7Z0X - chains L and R of the 3 polymer chains in the assembly; structure by X-ray diffraction, 1.80 A resolution.

== Chain L ==
Protein: THSC20.HVTR26 Fab light chain
From: Homo sapiens
Notes: antibody fragment or engineered binder
Chain sequence (216 residues; row label = number of the first residue in the row; note: 1 number in that range is skipped by the numbering (no residue carries it; nothing is unmodelled there); a row labelled like 27A-27C holds insertion residues (27A, then the next letters in order)):
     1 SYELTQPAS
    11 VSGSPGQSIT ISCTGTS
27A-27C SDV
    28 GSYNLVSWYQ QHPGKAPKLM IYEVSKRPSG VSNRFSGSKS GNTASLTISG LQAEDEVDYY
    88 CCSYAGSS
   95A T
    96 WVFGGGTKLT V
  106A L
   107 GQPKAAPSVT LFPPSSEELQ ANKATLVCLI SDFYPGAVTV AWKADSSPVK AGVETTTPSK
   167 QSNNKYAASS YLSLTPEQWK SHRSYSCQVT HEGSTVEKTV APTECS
Not modelled in the structure: 212
Disulfide bonds: Cys23-Cys88, Cys134-Cys193

== Chain R ==
Protein: Spike protein S1
From: Severe acute respiratory syndrome coronavirus 2
UniProt: P0DTC2 (SPIKE_SARS2); residue numbers follow UniProt; this construct covers 331-527
Chain sequence (205 residues; numbered 330 to 534; the number before each row is that of its first residue):
   330 QNITNLCPFG EVFNATRFAS VYAWNRKRIS NCVADYSVLY NSASFSTFKC YGVSPTKLND
   390 LCFTNVYADS FVIRGDEVRQ IAPGQTGKIA DYNYKLPDDF TGCVIAWNSN NLDSKVGGNY
   450 NYLYRLFRKS NLKPFERDIS TEIYQAGSTP CNGVEGFNCY FPLQSYGFQP TNGVGYQPYR
   510 VVVLSFELLH APATVCGPGL EVLFQ
Not modelled in the structure: 330-332, 528-534
Construct notes: expression tag (330, 528-534)
UniProt features mapped onto this chain:
  - region: Arg403 to Asp405 (Integrin-binding motif), Asn448 to Phe456 (Immunodominant HLA epitope recognized by the CD8+)
  - glycosylation (N-linked (GlcNAc...) asparagine): Asn331 (complex), Asn343 (complex)
Disulfide bonds: Cys336-Cys361, Cys379-Cys432, Cys391-Cys525, Cys480-Cys488
Covalent attachments: N-acetylglucosamine (NAG) linked to Asn343
Reported in the primary citation:
  - post-translational modification sites: Asn343

== How chain L and chain R interact ==
Pairs across the interface (9):
  Tyr30(L) with Thr478(R)
  Leu32(L) with Thr478(R); Phe486(R), hydrophobic
  Tyr91(L) with Thr478(R); Phe486(R), hydrophobic
  Ser94(L) with Asn481(R)
  Ser95(L) with Gly485(R); Phe486(R), hydrogen bond (side chain-backbone)
  Trp96(L) with Phe486(R), hydrophobic

== Overview ==
6 residues of chain L face 4 of chain R across their interface; the contacts include 1 hydrogen bond. Its one
hydrogen-bonded contact is Ser95(L)-Phe486(R). Covalently linked N-acetylglucosamine: at Asn343(R). The paper
reports a modification site at Asn343(R).
Here chain L is THSC20.HVTR26 Fab light chain (Homo sapiens) and chain R is Spike protein S1 (Severe acute
respiratory syndrome coronavirus 2). Entry 7Z0X (THSC20.HVTR26 Fab bound to SARS-CoV-2 Receptor Binding
Domain) was determined by X-ray diffraction together with 7Z0Y from the same study.
